3W80 - chains B and D of the 4 polymer chains in the assembly; structure by X-ray diffraction, 1.40 A resolution.

[Chain B (and D)]
Molecule: Insulin
Organism: Homo sapiens
Notes: chain D of this document is another copy of the same molecule, construct and numbering; everything in this record applies to it too
UniProtKB: P01308 (INS_HUMAN); residues 1-30 here correspond to UniProt positions 25-54 (UniProt number = residue number + 24)
Chain sequence (30 residues; each row starts with the number of its first residue):
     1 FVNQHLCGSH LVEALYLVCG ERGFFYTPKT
Bound ions: Zn2+ near His10 (its only coordinating residue here)

[Interface between chain B and chain D]
Contacting residue pairs - 28 pairs, chain B then chain D:
  Gly8(B) with Tyr16(D)
  Ser9(B) with Glu13(D); Tyr16(D)
  Val12(B) with Tyr16(D), hydrophobic
  Glu13(B) with Ser9(D); Glu13(D)
  Tyr16(B) with Gly8(D); Ser9(D); Val12(D), hydrophobic; Tyr26(D)
  Glu21(B) with Pro28(D); Lys29(D)
  Gly23(B) with Tyr26(D); Pro28(D)
  Phe24(B) with Val12(D), hydrophobic; Phe24(D), hydrophobic; Phe25(D); Tyr26(D), hydrogen bond (backbone-backbone)
  Phe25(B) with Phe24(D); Phe25(D), hydrophobic
  Tyr26(B) with Tyr16(D); Gly20(D); Gly23(D); Phe24(D), hydrogen bond (backbone-backbone)
  Pro28(B) with Gly20(D); Glu21(D); Gly23(D)
  Thr30(B) with Glu21(D)
Interface residues without a listed pair, chain B (14 interface residues in all): Gly20, Arg22
Interface residues without a listed pair, chain D (14 interface residues in all): Thr27

[Summary]
The chain B/chain D interface involves 14 residues from each chain; the contacts include 2 hydrogen bonds. The
hydrogen-bonded pair Phe24(B)-Tyr26(D) is a backbone contact.
Both chains are Insulin (Homo sapiens). Entry 3W80 (Crystal structure of dodecamer human insulin with double
C-axis length of the hexamer 2 Zn insulin ...) was determined by X-ray diffraction.
